Entry 5BXL (X-ray diffraction, 2.80 A resolution); this record covers chains F and G of the 28 polymer chains in the assembly.

Chain F:
Protein: Probable proteasome subunit alpha type-7
Organism: Saccharomyces cerevisiae (strain ATCC 204508 / S288c)
Notes: EC 3.4.25.1
UniProt: P21242 (PSA7_YEAST); residues -3 to 284 here correspond to UniProt positions 1-288 (UniProt number = residue number + 4)
Sequence (288 residues; row label = number of the first residue in the row; numbers below 1 keep their minus sign (Met-3 is residue -3)):
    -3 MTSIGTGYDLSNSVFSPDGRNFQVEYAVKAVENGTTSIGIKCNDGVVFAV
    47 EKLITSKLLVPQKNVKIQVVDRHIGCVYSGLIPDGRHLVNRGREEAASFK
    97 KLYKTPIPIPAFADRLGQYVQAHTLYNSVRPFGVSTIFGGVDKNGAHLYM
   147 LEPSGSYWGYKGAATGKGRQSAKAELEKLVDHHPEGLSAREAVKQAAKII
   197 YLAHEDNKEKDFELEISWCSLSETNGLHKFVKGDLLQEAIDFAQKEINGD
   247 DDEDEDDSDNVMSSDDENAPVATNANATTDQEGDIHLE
Not modelled in the structure: -3 to 1, 245-284
UniProt features mapped onto this chain:
  - modified residue: Thr-2 (N-acetylthreonine)

Chain G:
Protein: Proteasome subunit alpha type-1
Organism: Saccharomyces cerevisiae (strain ATCC 204508 / S288c)
Notes: EC 3.4.25.1
UniProt: P21243 (PSA1_YEAST); residues -8 to 243 here correspond to UniProt positions 1-252 (UniProt number = residue number + 9)
Sequence (252 residues; each row starts with the number of its first residue; numbers below 1 keep their minus sign (Met-8 is residue -8)):
    -8 MSGAAAASAAGYDRHITIFSPEGRLYQVEYAFKATNQTNINSLAVRGKDC
    42 TVVISQKKVPDKLLDPTTVSYIFCISRTIGMVVNGPIPDARNAALRAKAE
    92 AAEFRYKYGYDMPCDVLAKRMANLSQIYTQRAYMRPLGVILTFVSVDEEL
   142 GPSIYKTDPAGYYVGYKATATGPKQQEITTNLENHFKKSKIDHINEESWE
   192 KVVEFAITHMIDALGTEFSKNDLEVGVATKDKFFTLSAENIEERLVAIAE
   242 QD
Not modelled in the structure: -8 to 1, 243
Metal / ion sites: Mg2+: Thr8, Tyr119, Arg122, Met125

Interface between chain F and chain G:
Contacting residue pairs - 62 pairs, chain F then chain G:
  Thr2(F) with His6(G)
  Gly3(F) with His6(G)
  Tyr4(F) with Arg5(G); His6(G); Tyr21(G)
  Ser9(F) with Arg126(G)
  Val10(F) with His6(G); Gln18(G)
  Phe11(F) with Gln18(G), hydrogen bond (backbone-side chain); Tyr21(G); Ala22(G), hydrophobic; Ala25(G), hydrophobic; Arg126(G); Pro127(G)
  Ser12(F) with Tyr21(G)
  Pro13(F) with Tyr21(G), hydrophobic; Lys24(G), hydrogen bond (backbone-side chain)
  Asp14(F) with Lys24(G)
  Gly15(F) with Tyr21(G); Ala25(G)
  Lys37(F) with Asp56(G), salt bridge
  Asp110(F) with Arg82(G)
  Gln114(F) with Arg82(G), hydrogen bond (side chain-backbone); Asn83(G); Leu86(G)
  Gln117(F) with Pro79(G); Asp80(G); Asn83(G), hydrogen bond; Arg126(G)
  Thr120(F) with Arg126(G), hydrogen bond (backbone-side chain)
  Leu121(F) with Tyr124(G); Arg126(G)
  Tyr122(F) with Tyr124(G); Met125(G), hydrophobic
  Ser150(F) with Pro79(G)
  Gly151(F) with Pro79(G)
  Ser152(F) with Ile78(G); Pro79(G)
  Tyr153(F) with Arg82(G), hydrogen bond (backbone-side chain)
  Trp154(F) with Leu55(G), hydrophobic; Thr59(G); Val60(G), hydrophobic; Ser61(G); Tyr62(G); Ile78(G), hydrophobic; Arg82(G)
  Gly155(F) with Leu55(G); Asp56(G), hydrogen bond (backbone-backbone); Thr59(G), hydrogen bond (backbone-side chain)
  Tyr156(F) with Leu54(G); Leu55(G); Asp56(G)
  Lys157(F) with Lys53(G); Leu54(G), hydrogen bond (backbone-backbone); Leu55(G)
  Gly158(F) with Leu54(G)
  Lys169(F) with Leu54(G)
  Leu172(F) with Leu54(G), hydrophobic
  Glu173(F) with Lys53(G); Leu54(G)
  Val176(F) with Leu54(G), hydrophobic
  Asp177(F) with Lys53(G), salt bridge
Also at the interface, not in a pair above, chain F (32 interface residues in all): Tyr145
Also at the interface, not in a pair above, chain G (29 interface residues in all): Asp52, Pro57, Leu128, Gly129

In short:
Chain F and chain G form an interface of 32 and 29 residues respectively; the contacts include 9 hydrogen
bonds and 2 salt bridges. Polar pairs include Lys37(F)-Asp56(G), Asp177(F)-Lys53(G) and Phe11(F)-Gln18(G).
Thr8(G), Tyr119(G), Arg122(G) and Met125(G) coordinate Mg2+.
Chain F is Probable proteasome subunit alpha type-7 and chain G is Proteasome subunit alpha type-1, both from
Saccharomyces cerevisiae (strain ATCC 204508 / S288c); the structure, Yeast 20S proteasome beta2-G170A mutant,
was determined by X-ray diffraction, deposited together with 5BXN.
